Entry 3J0P (electron microscopy, 10.60 A resolution (very low resolution: no residue pairs are listed; an interface is given only as per-side residue counts)); this record covers chains g and S of the 18 polymer chains in the assembly.

== Chain g ==
Molecule: 40S ribosomal RNA fragment
From: Oryctolagus cuniculus
Sequence (31 nucleotides; row label = number of the first residue in the row):
  1142 GAACCUGCGG CUUAAUUUGA CUCAACACGG G

== Chain S ==
Molecule: Ribosomal protein S15
From: Oryctolagus cuniculus
Sequence (125 residues; numbered 11 to 135; the number before each row is that of its first residue):
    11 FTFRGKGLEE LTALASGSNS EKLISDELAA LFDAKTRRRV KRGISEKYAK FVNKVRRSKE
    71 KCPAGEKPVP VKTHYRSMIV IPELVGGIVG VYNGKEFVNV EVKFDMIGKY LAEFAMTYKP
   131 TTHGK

== How chain g and chain S interact ==
At this resolution (11 A) residue pairs are not listed: 6 residues of chain g and 12 of chain S lie at the interface.

== In short ==
The interface between chain g and chain S involves 6 residues on one side and 12 on the other.
Here chain g is 40S ribosomal RNA fragment and chain S is Ribosomal protein S15, both from Oryctolagus
cuniculus. Entry 3J0P (Core of mammalian 80S pre-ribosome in complex with tRNAs fitted to a 10.6A cryo-em map:
rotated ...) was determined by electron microscopy, deposited together with 3J0L and 3J0O.
